2R8G - chains T and A of the 3 polymer chains in the assembly; structure by X-ray diffraction, 2.70 A resolution.

# Chain T
Molecule: 19-nt DNA strand
Sequence (19 nucleotides; each row starts with the number of its first residue):
   601 TCACX
  605A G
   606 AAATCCTTCCCCC
Unresolved in the structure: 605A
Modified residues: P (2'-deoxy-N1,N2-propano guanosine monophosphate) at position 605

# Chain A
Protein: DNA polymerase IV
From: Sulfolobus solfataricus
Notes: EC 2.7.7.7; engineered mutation(s): R332A
UniProt: Q97W02 (DPO42_SULSO); residues 1-352 here = UniProt positions 1-352
Chain sequence (352 residues; row label = number of the first residue in the row):
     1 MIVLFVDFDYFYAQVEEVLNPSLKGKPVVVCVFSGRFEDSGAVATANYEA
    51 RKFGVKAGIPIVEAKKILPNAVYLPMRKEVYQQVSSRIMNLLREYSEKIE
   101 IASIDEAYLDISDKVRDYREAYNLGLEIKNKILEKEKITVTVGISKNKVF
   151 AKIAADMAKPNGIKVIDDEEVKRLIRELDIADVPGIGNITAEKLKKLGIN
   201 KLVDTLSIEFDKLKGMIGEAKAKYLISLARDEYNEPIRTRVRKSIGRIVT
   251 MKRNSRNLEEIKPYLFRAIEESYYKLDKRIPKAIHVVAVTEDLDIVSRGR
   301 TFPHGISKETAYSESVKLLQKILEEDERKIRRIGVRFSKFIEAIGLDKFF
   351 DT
Unresolved in the structure: 342-352
Metal / ion sites: Ca2+ site 1: Asp-7, Phe-8, Asp-105 (together with 2'-deoxyguanosine-5'-triphosphate); Ca2+ site 2: Ala-181, Ile-186
Small-molecule neighbours: 2'-deoxyguanosine-5'-triphosphate (DGT): Asp-7, Phe-8, Asp-9, Tyr-10, Phe-11, Tyr-12, Val-32, Ala-44, Thr-45, Tyr-48, Arg-51, Ala-57, Met-76, Ile-104, Asp-105, Lys-159
UniProt features mapped onto this chain:
  - active site: Glu-106
  - binding site (Mg(2+)): Asp-7, Asp-105
  - site: Tyr-12 (Substrate discrimination)
  - mutagenesis: Asp-105 to Glu-106 (Loss of function), Glu-342 to Thr-352 (Almost complete loss of interaction with PCNA)
Reported in the primary citation:
  - Ca2+ coordination: Ala-181
  - catalytic residues: Asp-7, Asp-105, Glu-106

# How chain T and chain A interact
Contacting residue pairs (42):
  DT601(T) / Arg-331(A)  hydrogen bond to the phosphate
  DC602(T) / Phe-37(A)  phosphate contact
  DC602(T) / Pro-60(A)  base contact
  DC602(T) / Glu-63(A)  base contact
  DA603(T) / Phe-37(A)  phosphate contact
  DA603(T) / Ser-40(A)  phosphate contact
  DA603(T) / Gly-41(A)  hydrogen bond to the phosphate
  DA603(T) / Pro-60(A)  sugar contact
  DA603(T) / Leu-293(A)  base contact
  DA603(T) / Arg-331(A)  salt bridge to the phosphate
  DC604(T) / Val-32(A)  phosphate contact
  DC604(T) / Ser-34(A)  sugar contact
  DC604(T) / Gly-41(A)  sugar contact
  DC604(T) / Ala-42(A)  sugar contact
  DC604(T) / Gly-58(A)  base contact
  DC604(T) / Thr-250(A)  sugar contact
  DC604(T) / Arg-331(A)  salt bridge to the phosphate
  DC604(T) / Arg-332(A)  phosphate contact
  P_605(T) / Val-32(A)  sugar contact
  P_605(T) / Arg-247(A)  phosphate contact
  P_605(T) / Ile-248(A)  phosphate contact
  P_605(T) / Val-249(A)  phosphate contact
  P_605(T) / Thr-250(A)  hydrogen bond to the phosphate
  P_605(T) / Arg-332(A)  salt bridge to the phosphate
  DA606(T) / Lys-78(A)  sugar contact
  DA606(T) / Arg-247(A)  salt bridge to the phosphate
  DA606(T) / Ile-248(A)  hydrogen bond to the phosphate
  DA607(T) / Arg-242(A)  sugar contact
  DA607(T) / Ser-244(A)  phosphate contact
  DA607(T) / Ile-245(A)  phosphate contact
  DA607(T) / Gly-246(A)  hydrogen bond to the phosphate
  DA607(T) / Lys-275(A)  salt bridge to the phosphate
  DA608(T) / Val-241(A)  phosphate contact
  DA608(T) / Arg-242(A)  salt bridge to the phosphate
  DA608(T) / Lys-243(A)  hydrogen bond to the phosphate
  DA608(T) / Ser-244(A)  hydrogen bond to the phosphate
  DT609(T) / Arg-238(A)  salt bridge to the phosphate
  DT609(T) / Lys-243(A)  phosphate contact
  DC610(T) / Ala-220(A)  phosphate contact
  DC611(T) / Gly-218(A)  phosphate contact
  DC611(T) / Glu-219(A)  hydrogen bond to the phosphate
  DC611(T) / Ala-220(A)  hydrogen bond to the phosphate
Other interface residues (no listed pair), chain A (31 interface residues in all): Arg-36, Asp-39, Lys-221

# Summary
11 residues of chain T and 31 residues of chain A are in contact; the contacts include 9 hydrogen bonds and 7
salt bridges. Polar pairs include DT601(T)/Arg-331(A), DA603(T)/Gly-41(A) and P_605(T)/Thr-250(A). Ligands of
chain A: 2'-deoxyguanosine-5'-triphosphate. The paper reports catalytic residues Asp-7(A), Asp-105(A) and
Glu-106(A); Ca2+ coordination by Ala-181(A).
Here chain T is a 19-nt DNA strand and chain A is DNA polymerase IV (Sulfolobus solfataricus). Entry 2R8G
(Selectivity of Nucleoside Triphosphate Incorporation Opposite 1,N2-Propanodeoxyguanosine (PdG) by the
Sulfolobus solfataricus DNA Polymerase Dpo4 Polymerase) was determined by X-ray diffraction together with 2R8H
and 2R8I from the same study.
